PDB entry 6UFQ | X-ray diffraction, 2.51 A resolution | chains A and D of the 4 polymer chains in the assembly

# Chain A (and D)
Protein: Glycine Oxidase GoxA
From: Pseudoalteromonas luteoviolacea DSM 6061
Notes: chain D of this document is another copy of the same molecule, construct and numbering; everything in this record applies to it too
Reference sequence: A0A161XU12 (A0A161XU12_9GAMM); residues 1-816 here = UniProt positions 1-816
Sequence (816 residues; numbered 1 to 816; the number before each row is that of its first residue):
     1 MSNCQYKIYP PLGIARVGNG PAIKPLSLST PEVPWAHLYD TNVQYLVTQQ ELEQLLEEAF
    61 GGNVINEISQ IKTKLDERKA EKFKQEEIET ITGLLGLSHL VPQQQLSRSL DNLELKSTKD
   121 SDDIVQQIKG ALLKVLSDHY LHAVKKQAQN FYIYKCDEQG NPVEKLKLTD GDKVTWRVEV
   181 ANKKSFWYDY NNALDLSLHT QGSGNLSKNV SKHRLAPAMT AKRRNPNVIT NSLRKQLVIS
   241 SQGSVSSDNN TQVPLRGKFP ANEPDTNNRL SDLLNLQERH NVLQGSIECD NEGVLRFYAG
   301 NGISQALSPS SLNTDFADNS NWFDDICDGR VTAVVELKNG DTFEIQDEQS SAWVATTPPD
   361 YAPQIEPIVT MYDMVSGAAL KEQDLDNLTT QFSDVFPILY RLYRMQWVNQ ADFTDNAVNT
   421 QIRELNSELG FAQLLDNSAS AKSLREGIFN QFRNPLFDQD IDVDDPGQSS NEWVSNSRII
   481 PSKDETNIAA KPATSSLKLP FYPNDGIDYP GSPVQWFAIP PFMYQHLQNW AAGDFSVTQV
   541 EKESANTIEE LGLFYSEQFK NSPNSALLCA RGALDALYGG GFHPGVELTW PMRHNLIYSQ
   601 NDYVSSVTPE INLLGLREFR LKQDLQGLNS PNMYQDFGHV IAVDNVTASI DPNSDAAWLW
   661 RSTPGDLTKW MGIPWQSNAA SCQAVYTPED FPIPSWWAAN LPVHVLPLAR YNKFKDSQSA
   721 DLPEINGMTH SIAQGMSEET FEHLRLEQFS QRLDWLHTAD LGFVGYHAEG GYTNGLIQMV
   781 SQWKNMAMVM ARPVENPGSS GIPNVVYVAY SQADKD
Not modelled in the structure: 1-3, 117-120, 158-160, 263-277, 816 (chain D: 1-3, 114-120, 158-160, 263-277, 816)
Differences from the reference sequence: engineered mutation Asn678 (Asp in A0A161XU12)
Modified positions: Trp697 (2-amino-3-(6,7-dioxo-6,7-dihydro-1H-indol-3-yl)-propionic acid; TRQ)
Glycans and other covalent adducts: covalent link Cys682-Trp697
Metal / ion sites: Mg2+: Asp360, Ala362, Ile365, Ala699, Asn700
Residues lining bound ligands: glycine (GLY): Phe316, His583, Ser681, Cys682, Trp696, Trp697, Tyr772
From the paper describing this entry:
  - mutagenesis - D678N: abolished catalytic activity on glycine

# Interface between chain A and chain D
Contacting residue pairs (103):
  Arg214(A) with Phe637(D), hydrogen bond (side chain-backbone); His639(D)
  Leu215(A) with His639(D)
  Pro217(A) with His639(D); Val640(D), hydrophobic
  Ala218(A) with Thr220(D)
  Met219(A) with Thr220(D); Lys222(D)
  Thr220(A) with Ala218(D); Met219(D); Thr220(D), hydrogen bond (side chain-backbone)
  Lys222(A) with Met219(D); Tyr509(D)
  Arg223(A) with Glu472(D), salt bridge
  Asn225(A) with Thr486(D), hydrogen bond
  Pro226(A) with Ser482(D); Pro510(D)
  Asn227(A) with Pro481(D); Ser482(D), hydrogen bond (side chain-backbone); Asp484(D), hydrogen bond (side chain-backbone); Pro510(D)
  Ile229(A) with Val474(D), hydrophobic; Pro510(D)
  Thr230(A) with Asp464(D); Val474(D); Lys491(D)
  Asn231(A) with Asp464(D), hydrogen bond (backbone-side chain); Asp465(D)
  Leu233(A) with Lys491(D)
  Gln236(A) with Ile488(D)
  Leu237(A) with Ile488(D), hydrophobic
  Pro260(A) with Ile488(D), hydrophobic
  Leu307(A) with Asn487(D)
  Ser308(A) with Asn487(D)
  Ser320(A) with Asp484(D); Glu485(D)
  Asn321(A) with Glu485(D); Thr486(D); Asn487(D), hydrogen bond
  Asp464(A) with Thr230(D); Asn231(D), hydrogen bond (side chain-backbone)
  Asp465(A) with Asn231(D), hydrogen bond
  Gly467(A) with Asp655(D)
  Gln468(A) with Gln635(D), hydrogen bond
  Ser469(A) with Gln635(D); Asp636(D), hydrogen bond (side chain-backbone); Phe637(D); Gly638(D); Asp655(D); Trp658(D), hydrogen bond
  Ser470(A) with Asn231(D); Gln635(D), hydrogen bond (backbone-side chain); Asp636(D), hydrogen bond (backbone-backbone)
  Glu472(A) with Arg223(D), salt bridge; Gly638(D); His639(D), salt bridge
  Val474(A) with Ile229(D), hydrophobic; Thr230(D)
  Ile479(A) with Ile229(D), hydrophobic
  Pro481(A) with Asn227(D)
  Ser482(A) with Pro226(D); Asn227(D), hydrogen bond (backbone-side chain)
  Asp484(A) with Asn227(D); Ser320(D)
  Glu485(A) with Asn227(D); Ser320(D); Asn321(D)
  Thr486(A) with Asn225(D), hydrogen bond; Val228(D); Asn321(D)
  Asn487(A) with Leu307(D); Ser308(D); Asn321(D), hydrogen bond
  Ile488(A) with Gln236(D); Pro260(D), hydrophobic
  Lys491(A) with Leu233(D)
  Tyr509(A) with Lys222(D); His639(D); Val640(D)
  Pro510(A) with Pro226(D); Asn227(D); Ile229(D)
  Gly511(A) with Ile229(D)
  Gln635(A) with Gln468(D); Ser469(D), hydrogen bond; Ser470(D), hydrogen bond
  Asp636(A) with Ser469(D), hydrogen bond (backbone-side chain); Ser470(D), hydrogen bond (backbone-backbone)
  Phe637(A) with Arg214(D), hydrogen bond (backbone-side chain); Ser469(D)
  Gly638(A) with Ser469(D); Glu472(D)
  His639(A) with Arg214(D); Leu215(D); Pro217(D); Glu472(D), salt bridge; Tyr509(D); Pro510(D); Ser512(D)
  Val640(A) with Pro217(D), hydrophobic; Tyr509(D)
  Asp655(A) with Ser469(D)
  Trp658(A) with Ser469(D), hydrogen bond
Other interface residues (no listed pair), chain A (55 interface residues in all): Val228, Ser475, Asp508, Ser512, Asp644
Other interface residues (no listed pair), chain D (54 interface residues in all): Leu237, Ser475, Ile479, Asp508, Gly511, Asp644

# Summary
Chain A and chain D form an interface of 55 and 54 residues respectively; the contacts include 23 hydrogen
bonds and 4 salt bridges. Among the polar pairs are Arg223(A)-Glu472(D), Glu472(A)-His639(D) and
Arg214(A)-Phe637(D). Chain A binds glycine. Asp360(A), Ala362(A), Ile365(A), Ala699(A) and Asn700(A)
coordinate Mg2+. From the paper: D678N of chain A abolishes catalytic activity on glycine.
Chain A and chain D are both Glycine Oxidase GoxA (Pseudoalteromonas luteoviolacea DSM 6061); the structure,
Crystal structure of D678N GoxA bound to glycine, was determined by X-ray diffraction together with 6UBN,
6UBR, 6UBZ and 6UC1 from the same study.
